PDB entry 4CHA | X-ray diffraction, 1.68 A resolution | chains B and F of the 6 polymer chains in the assembly

# Chain B (and F)
Name: Alpha-chymotrypsin A
From: Bos taurus
Notes: EC 3.4.21.1; chain F of this document is another copy of the same molecule, construct and numbering; everything in this record applies to it too
UniProt: P00766 (CTRA_BOVIN); numbering as in UniProt (aligned over 16-146)
Chain sequence (131 residues; numbered 16 to 146; the number before each row is that of its first residue):
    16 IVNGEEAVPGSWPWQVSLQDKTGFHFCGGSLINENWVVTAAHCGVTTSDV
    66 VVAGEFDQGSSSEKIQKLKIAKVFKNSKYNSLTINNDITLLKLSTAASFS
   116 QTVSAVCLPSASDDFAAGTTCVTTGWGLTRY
UniProt features mapped onto this chain:
  - active site (Charge relay system): His57, Asp102
Disulfides: Cys42-Cys58

# How chain B and chain F interact
Contacting residue pairs - 6 pairs, chain B then chain F:
  Phe39(B) - Phe39(F)  hydrophobic
  His57(B) - Tyr146(F)
  Ser96(B) - Arg145(F)
  Ile99(B) - Tyr146(F)  hydrophobic
  Arg145(B) - Ser96(F)
  Tyr146(B) - His57(F)
Other interface residues (no listed pair), chain B (9 interface residues in all): Thr37, Gln73, Gly74
Other interface residues (no listed pair), chain F (10 interface residues in all): Thr37, Gln73, Gly74, Tyr94, Ile99

# Summary
The interface between chain B and chain F involves 9 residues on one side and 10 on the other. Curated
annotation (UniProt) lists active-site residues His57(B) and Asp102(B) on chain B.
Both chains are Alpha-chymotrypsin A (Bos taurus). Entry 4CHA (Structure of alpha-*chymotrypsin refined at
1.68 angstroms resolution) was determined by X-ray diffraction.
